PDB entry 7UZJ | electron microscopy, 3.30 A resolution | chains A and E of the 20 polymer chains in the assembly

[Chain A]
Molecule: ATPase H+-transporting V1 subunit A
From: Rattus norvegicus
Reference sequence: D4A133 (D4A133_RAT); residue numbers follow UniProt; this construct covers 1-617
Amino-acid sequence (617 residues; numbered 1 to 617; the number before each row is that of its first residue):
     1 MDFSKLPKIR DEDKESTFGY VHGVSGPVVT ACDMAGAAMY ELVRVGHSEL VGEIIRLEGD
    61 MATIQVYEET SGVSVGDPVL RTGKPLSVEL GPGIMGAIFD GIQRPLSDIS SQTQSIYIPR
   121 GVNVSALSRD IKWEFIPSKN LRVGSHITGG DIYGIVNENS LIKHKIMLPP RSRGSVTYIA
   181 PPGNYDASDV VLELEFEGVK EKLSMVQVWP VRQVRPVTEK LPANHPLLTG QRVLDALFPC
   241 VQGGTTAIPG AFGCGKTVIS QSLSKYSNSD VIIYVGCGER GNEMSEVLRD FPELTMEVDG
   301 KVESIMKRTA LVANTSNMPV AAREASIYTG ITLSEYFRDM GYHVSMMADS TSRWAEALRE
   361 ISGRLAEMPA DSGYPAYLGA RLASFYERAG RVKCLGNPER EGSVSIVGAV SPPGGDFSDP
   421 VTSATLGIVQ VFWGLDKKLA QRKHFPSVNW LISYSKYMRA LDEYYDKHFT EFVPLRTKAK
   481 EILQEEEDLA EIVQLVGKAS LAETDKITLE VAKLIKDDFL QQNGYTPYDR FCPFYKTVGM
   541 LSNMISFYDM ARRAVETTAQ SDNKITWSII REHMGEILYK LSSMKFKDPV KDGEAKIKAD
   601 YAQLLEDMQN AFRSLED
Unresolved in the structure: 1-15, 251-257, 413-417, 616-617

[Chain E]
Molecule: V-type proton ATPase subunit B, brain isoform
From: Rattus norvegicus
Reference sequence: P62815 (VATB2_RAT); residue numbers follow UniProt; this construct covers 1-511
Amino-acid sequence (511 residues; each row starts with the number of its first residue):
     1 MALRAMRGIV NGAAPELPVP TGGPMAGARE QALAVSRNYL SQPRLTYKTV SGVNGPLVIL
    61 DHVKFPRYAE IVHLTLPDGT KRSGQVLEVS GSKAVVQVFE GTSGIDAKKT SCEFTGDILR
   121 TPVSEDMLGR VFNGSGKPID RGPVVLAEDF LDIMGQPINP QCRIYPEEMI QTGISAIDGM
   181 NSIARGQKIP IFSAAGLPHN EIAAQICRQA GLVKKSKDVV DYSEENFAIV FAAMGVNMET
   241 ARFFKSDFEE NGSMDNVCLF LNLANDPTIE RIITPRLALT TAEFLAYQCE KHVLVILTDM
   301 SSYAEALREV SAAREEVPGR RGFPGYMYTD LATIYERAGR VEGRNGSITQ IPILTMPNDD
   361 ITHPIPDLTG YITEGQIYVD RQLHNRQIYP PINVLPSLSR LMKSAIGEGM TRKDHADVSN
   421 QLYACYAIGK DVQAMKAVVG EEALTSDDLL YLEFLQKFEK NFITQGPYEN RTVYETLDIG
   481 WQLLRIFPKE MLKRIPQSTL SEFYPRDSAK H
Unresolved in the structure: 1-37, 217-223, 509-511
Swiss-Prot annotation at these positions:
  - binding site (ATP): Arg-400

[How chain A and chain E interact]
Contacting residue pairs - 59 pairs, chain A then chain E:
  Ala-35(A) / Ala-107(E)
  Ala-35(A) / Lys-108(E)
  Ala-37(A) / Asp-106(E)
  Ala-37(A) / Ala-107(E)
  Ala-38(A) / Gly-104(E)
  Ala-38(A) / Ile-105(E)
  Met-39(A) / Val-53(E)  hydrophobic
  Met-39(A) / Thr-102(E)
  Met-39(A) / Ser-103(E)
  Met-39(A) / Gly-104(E)  hydrogen bond (backbone-backbone)
  Met-39(A) / Ile-105(E)  hydrogen bond (backbone-backbone)
  Tyr-40(A) / Ser-103(E)
  Arg-56(A) / Val-53(E)
  Arg-56(A) / Asn-54(E)  hydrogen bond
  Leu-57(A) / Gly-52(E)
  Leu-57(A) / Val-53(E)  hydrogen bond (backbone-backbone)
  Leu-57(A) / Ile-105(E)
  Glu-58(A) / Ser-51(E)
  Gly-59(A) / Ser-51(E)  hydrogen bond (backbone-backbone)
  Leu-221(A) / Arg-242(E)
  Pro-222(A) / Arg-242(E)
  Ala-223(A) / Glu-239(E)
  Met-368(A) / Glu-315(E)
  Met-368(A) / Glu-316(E)
  Met-368(A) / Val-317(E)  hydrophobic
  Pro-369(A) / Pro-318(E)
  Ala-370(A) / Arg-308(E)
  Ala-376(A) / Glu-309(E)
  Ala-376(A) / Ala-312(E)  hydrophobic
  Tyr-377(A) / Glu-309(E)
  Ala-380(A) / Glu-309(E)
  Ala-383(A) / Ala-264(E)
  Glu-387(A) / Asn-237(E)
  Glu-387(A) / Met-238(E)  hydrogen bond (side chain-backbone)
  Glu-387(A) / Asn-265(E)
  Ser-418(A) / Asn-358(E)  hydrogen bond
  Leu-426(A) / Ala-195(E)  hydrophobic
  Ile-428(A) / Asn-237(E)  hydrogen bond (backbone-side chain)
  Gln-430(A) / Asn-237(E)  hydrogen bond
  Gln-430(A) / Glu-239(E)
  Leu-451(A) / Asn-385(E)
  Tyr-454(A) / Gly-196(E)
  Arg-459(A) / Glu-201(E)  salt bridge
  Arg-459(A) / Phe-243(E)
  Thr-477(A) / Gln-387(E)
  Lys-480(A) / Gln-387(E)
  Glu-481(A) / Arg-386(E)
  Gln-484(A) / Gln-382(E)
  Gln-484(A) / Asn-385(E)  hydrogen bond
  Gln-484(A) / Arg-386(E)
  Glu-487(A) / Gln-382(E)
  Asp-488(A) / Gln-382(E)  hydrogen bond
  Ile-492(A) / Ala-434(E)
  Ile-492(A) / Ala-437(E)  hydrophobic
  Ser-500(A) / Ala-437(E)
  Ser-500(A) / Val-438(E)  hydrogen bond (side chain-backbone)
  Ser-500(A) / Gly-440(E)
  Ala-502(A) / Glu-441(E)
  Asp-505(A) / Lys-436(E)  salt bridge
Other interface residues (no listed pair), chain A (46 interface residues in all): Gly-36, Lys-220, Ala-366, Asp-371, Ser-384, Lys-456, Tyr-457, Glu-485, Val-496
Other interface residues (no listed pair), chain E (44 interface residues in all): Gly-55, Val-236, Thr-240, Arg-381, Val-439

[Summary]
46 residues of chain A face 44 of chain E across their interface, with 12 hydrogen bonds and 2 salt bridges.
Among the polar pairs are Arg-459(A)/Glu-201(E), Asp-505(A)/Lys-436(E) and Arg-56(A)/Asn-54(E). From UniProt:
ATP-binding residue Arg-400(E) on chain E.
Here chain A is ATPase H+-transporting V1 subunit A and chain E is V-type proton ATPase subunit B, brain
isoform, both from Rattus norvegicus. Entry 7UZJ (Rat Kidney V1 complex with SidK and NCOA7B, State 1) was
determined by electron microscopy.
